Entry 5UKB (X-ray diffraction, 5.47 A resolution (low resolution: residue-level contacts below are approximate; hydrogen-bond / salt-bridge calls are withheld)); this record covers chains C and A of the 11 polymer chains in the assembly.

# Chain C (and A)
Name: Nucleocapsid
Source organism: Vesicular stomatitis Indiana virus
Notes: chain A of this document is another copy of the same molecule, construct and numbering; everything in this record applies to it too
UniProtKB: A6H4P1 (A6H4P1_9RHAB); residue numbers follow UniProt; this construct covers 2-422
Chain sequence (423 residues; each row starts with the number of its first residue; numbering starts at 0):
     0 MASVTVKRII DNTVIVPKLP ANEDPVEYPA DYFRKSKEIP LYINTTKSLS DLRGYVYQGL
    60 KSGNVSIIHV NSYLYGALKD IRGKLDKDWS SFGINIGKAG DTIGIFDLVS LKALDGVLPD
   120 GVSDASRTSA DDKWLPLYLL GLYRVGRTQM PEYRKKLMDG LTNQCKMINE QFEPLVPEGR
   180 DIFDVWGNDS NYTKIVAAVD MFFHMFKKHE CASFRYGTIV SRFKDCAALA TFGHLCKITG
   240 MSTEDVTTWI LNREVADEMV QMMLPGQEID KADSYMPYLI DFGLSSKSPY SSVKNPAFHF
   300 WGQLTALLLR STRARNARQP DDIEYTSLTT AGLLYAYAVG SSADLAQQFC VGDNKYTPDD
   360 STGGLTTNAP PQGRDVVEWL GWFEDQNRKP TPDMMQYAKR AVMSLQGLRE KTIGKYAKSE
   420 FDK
Disordered / not traced: 0-1, 115-116
Sequence notes: expression tag (0-1)

# How chain C and chain A interact
Pairs across the interface (12; chain C residue first):
  Val3(C) with Val350(A)
  Thr4(C) with Val350(A)
  Val5(C) with Phe348(A); Cys349(A)
  Lys6(C) with Phe348(A); Cys349(A)
  Arg7(C) with Gln347(A); Phe348(A)
  Ile8(C) with Gln346(A); Gln347(A); Phe348(A); Cys349(A)
Other interface residues (no listed pair), chain C (8 interface residues in all): Ile9, Ile14

# Overview
8 residues of chain C face 5 of chain A across their interface.
Chain C and chain A are both Nucleocapsid (Vesicular stomatitis Indiana virus); the structure, Vsv N protein
in complex with inhibitory nanobody 1004, was determined by X-ray diffraction together with 5UK4 from the same
study.
